Entry 9NW3 (electron microscopy, 3.70 A resolution); this record covers chains 7A and 7B of the 130 polymer chains in the assembly.

# Chain 7A (and 7B)
Protein: Dpy-30 motif protein
From: Tetrahymena thermophila CU428
Notes: chain 7B of this document is another copy of the same molecule, construct and numbering; everything in this record applies to it too
UniProt: Q22W95 (Q22W95_TETTS); residues -49 to 51 here correspond to UniProt positions 1-101 (UniProt number = residue number + 50)
Sequence (101 residues; each row starts with the number of its first residue; numbers below 1 keep their minus sign (Met-49 is residue -49)):
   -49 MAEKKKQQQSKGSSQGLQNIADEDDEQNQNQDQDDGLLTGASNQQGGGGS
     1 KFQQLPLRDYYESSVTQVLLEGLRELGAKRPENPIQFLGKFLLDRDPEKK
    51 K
Not modelled in the structure: -49 to 0, 47-51

# Chain 7A / chain 7B interface
Contacting residue pairs (37; chain 7A residue first):
  Gln3(7A) - Arg30(7B)  hydrogen bond (backbone-side chain)
  Gln3(7A) - Glu32(7B)
  Leu5(7A) - Arg30(7B)  hydrogen bond (backbone-side chain)
  Pro6(7A) - Arg30(7B)
  Leu7(7A) - Gly27(7B)
  Leu7(7A) - Ala28(7B)
  Leu7(7A) - Arg30(7B)
  Tyr10(7A) - Leu26(7B)  hydrophobic
  Tyr10(7A) - Arg30(7B)
  Tyr10(7A) - Pro31(7B)  hydrogen bond (side chain-backbone)
  Tyr10(7A) - Pro34(7B)
  Tyr11(7A) - Leu23(7B)  hydrogen bond (side chain-backbone)
  Tyr11(7A) - Arg24(7B)
  Tyr11(7A) - Leu26(7B)  hydrogen bond (side chain-backbone)
  Tyr11(7A) - Gly27(7B)  hydrogen bond (side chain-backbone)
  Ser14(7A) - Pro34(7B)
  Ser14(7A) - Ile35(7B)
  Val15(7A) - Pro34(7B)
  Val15(7A) - Ile35(7B)  hydrophobic
  Val18(7A) - Ile35(7B)  hydrophobic
  Leu19(7A) - Leu38(7B)  hydrophobic
  Leu23(7A) - Val15(7B)  hydrophobic
  Leu26(7A) - Tyr10(7B)
  Gly27(7A) - Tyr10(7B)
  Arg30(7A) - Phe2(7B)
  Arg30(7A) - Gln3(7B)  hydrogen bond (side chain-backbone)
  Arg30(7A) - Tyr10(7B)
  Ile35(7A) - Leu42(7B)
  Ile35(7A) - Leu43(7B)
  Ile35(7A) - Asp46(7B)
  Gln36(7A) - Leu43(7B)
  Leu38(7A) - Leu42(7B)  hydrophobic
  Gly39(7A) - Gly39(7B)
  Gly39(7A) - Leu43(7B)
  Lys40(7A) - Leu43(7B)
  Leu42(7A) - Gly39(7B)
  Leu42(7A) - Leu42(7B)  hydrophobic
Other interface residues (no listed pair), chain 7A (22 interface residues in all): Thr16, Leu43
Other interface residues (no listed pair), chain 7B (25 interface residues in all): Gln4, Tyr11, Leu19, Gly22, Glu25, Asn33

# Overview
The interface between chain 7A and chain 7B involves 22 residues on one side and 25 on the other, with 7
hydrogen bonds. Among the polar pairs are Gln3(7A)-Arg30(7B), Leu5(7A)-Arg30(7B) and Tyr10(7A)-Pro31(7B).
Chain 7A and chain 7B are both Dpy-30 motif protein (Tetrahymena thermophila CU428); the structure, Ciliary
tip central pair, was determined by electron microscopy (same publication as 9OT2 and 9NTM).
